PDB entry 3R5C | X-ray diffraction, 2.40 A resolution | chains A and C of the 3 polymer chains in the assembly

[Chain A (and C)]
Protein: Tetrahydrodipicolinate N-succinyletransferase
Organism: Pseudomonas aeruginosa
Notes: EC 2.3.1.117; chain C of this document is another copy of the same molecule, construct and numbering; everything in this record applies to it too
UniProtKB: Q9Z9H2 (Q9Z9H2_PSEAE); residues 1-344 here = UniProt positions 1-344
Sequence (347 residues; each row starts with the number of its first residue; numbers below 1 keep their minus sign (Gly-2 is residue -2)):
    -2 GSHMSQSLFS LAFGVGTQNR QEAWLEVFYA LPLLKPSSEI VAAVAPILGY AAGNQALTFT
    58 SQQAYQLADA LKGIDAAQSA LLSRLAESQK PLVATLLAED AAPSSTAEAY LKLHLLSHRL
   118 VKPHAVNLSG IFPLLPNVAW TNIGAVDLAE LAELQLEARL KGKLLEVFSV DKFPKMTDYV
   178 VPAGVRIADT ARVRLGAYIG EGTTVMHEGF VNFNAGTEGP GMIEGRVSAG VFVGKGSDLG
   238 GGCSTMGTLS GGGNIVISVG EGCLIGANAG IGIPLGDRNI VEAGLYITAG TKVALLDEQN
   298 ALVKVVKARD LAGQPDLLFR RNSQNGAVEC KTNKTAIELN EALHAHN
Not modelled in the structure: -2 to -1, 246-251, 344 (chain C: -2 to 2, 246-250, 343-344)
Sequence notes: expression tag (-2 to 0)
Residues lining bound ligands:
  - coenzyme A (COA), molecule 1: Met243, Gly244, Thr285, Gly287, Thr288, Lys289, Lys304, Arg306
  - coenzyme A (COA), molecule 2: Leu261, Gly263, Ala264, Ile277, Glu279, Ala280, Leu315, Arg317, Arg318, Asn319, Ser320
  - succinic acid (SIN), molecule 1: Glu221, Gly237, Gly238, Ala264
  - succinic acid (SIN), molecule 2: Arg223, Ser225, Ser241, Thr242, Met243, Gly244
Reported in the primary citation:
  - binding site for coenzyme A: Glu279, Gly287, Lys289, Lys304, Arg317, Arg318, Ser320
  - binding site for succinic acid: Glu221, Arg223, Gly238, Ser241
  - conformationally variable residues (order/disorder transition): Leu246 to Gly250
  - catalytic residues: Glu221 (proposed by the authors, not directly observed)

[Chain A / chain C interface]
Residue-residue contacts (79; chain A residue first):
  Asn134(A) with Val182(C); Arg183(C)
  Leu148(A) with Val178(C), hydrophobic
  Gln152(A) with Thr174(C), hydrogen bond (side chain-backbone); Asp175(C)
  Leu153(A) with Leu78(C), hydrophobic
  Glu154(A) with Arg81(C), salt bridge
  Arg156(A) with Glu23(C), salt bridge; Phe25(C); Lys87(C); Asp175(C), hydrogen bond (side chain-backbone); Tyr176(C)
  Leu157(A) with Arg81(C); Leu82(C), hydrophobic; Ser85(C); Gln86(C), hydrogen bond (backbone-backbone)
  Lys158(A) with Gln86(C)
  Gly159(A) with Lys87(C); Ile140(C)
  Leu161(A) with Thr138(C); Asn139(C); Phe165(C), hydrophobic; Asp175(C)
  Leu162(A) with Asp175(C)
  Glu163(A) with Phe165(C); Lys172(C), salt bridge; Asp175(C)
  Val164(A) with Lys172(C); Thr174(C), hydrogen bond (backbone-side chain); Asp175(C), hydrogen bond (backbone-side chain); Thr187(C), hydrogen bond (backbone-side chain)
  Phe165(A) with Ala185(C); Asp186(C); Thr187(C), hydrogen bond (backbone-side chain)
  Ser166(A) with Ile184(C); Ala185(C), hydrogen bond (side chain-backbone); Thr187(C)
  Val167(A) with Val178(C), hydrophobic; Val182(C); Arg183(C); Ile184(C), hydrogen bond (backbone-backbone); Thr187(C)
  Asp168(A) with Arg183(C), salt bridge; Ala185(C)
  Ala188(A) with Asp186(C); His204(C)
  Arg189(A) with His204(C); Glu205(C), salt bridge
  Arg191(A) with Arg183(C); Met203(C); His204(C)
  Glu205(A) with Glu205(C)
  Phe207(A) with His204(C)
  Arg223(A) with Glu205(C), salt bridge; Gly238(C), hydrogen bond (side chain-backbone); Gly239(C); Asn265(C), hydrogen bond
  Gly239(A) with Asn265(C), hydrogen bond (backbone-side chain)
  Ser241(A) with Ala264(C); Asn265(C)
  Asn265(A) with Asn265(C), hydrogen bond (backbone-side chain)
  Ala266(A) with Asn265(C), hydrogen bond (backbone-side chain)
  Tyr283(A) with Ala264(C); Ala280(C)
  Thr288(A) with Ser320(C)
  Lys289(A) with Ser320(C), hydrogen bond (backbone-side chain); Gln321(C), hydrogen bond (backbone-side chain)
  Val290(A) with Gln321(C)
  Ala291(A) with Gln321(C)
  Val302(A) with Gln321(C)
  Arg318(A) with Arg318(C)
  Asn322(A) with Gln321(C); Asn322(C)
  Gly323(A) with Ser320(C); Gly323(C)
  Ala324(A) with Ser320(C); Gln321(C)
  Val325(A) with Ser320(C), hydrogen bond (backbone-backbone); Gln321(C), hydrogen bond (backbone-side chain)
Other interface residues (no listed pair), chain A (46 interface residues in all): Phe129, Leu145, Lys160, Lys169, Asp186, Asn209, Cys240, Thr285
Other interface residues (no listed pair), chain C (44 interface residues in all): Val12, Ala27, Gly141, Glu163, Val177, Arg189, Gly281, Asn319

[Summary]
46 residues of chain A and 44 residues of chain C are in contact; the contacts include 18 hydrogen bonds and 6
salt bridges. Polar pairs include Glu154(A)-Arg81(C), Arg156(A)-Glu23(C) and Glu163(A)-Lys172(C). From the
paper: the catalytic residue Glu221(A); a binding site for coenzyme A at Glu279(A), Gly287(A) and Lys289(A)
among others.
Chain A and chain C are both Tetrahydrodipicolinate N-succinyletransferase (Pseudomonas aeruginosa); the
structure, Pseudomonas aeruginosa DapD (PA3666) in complex with CoA and succinate, was determined by X-ray
diffraction together with 3QZE, 3R5A, 3R5B and 3R5D from the same study.
